8RR5 - chain A; structure by X-ray diffraction, 2.80 A resolution.

# Chain A
Name: Nucleotidyl transferase AbiEii/AbiGii toxin family protein
Source organism: Mycobacterium tuberculosis H37Rv
UniProt: L7N686 (L7N686_MYCTU); numbering as in UniProt (aligned over 2-197)
Sequence (196 residues; numbered 2 to 197; the number before each row is that of its first residue):
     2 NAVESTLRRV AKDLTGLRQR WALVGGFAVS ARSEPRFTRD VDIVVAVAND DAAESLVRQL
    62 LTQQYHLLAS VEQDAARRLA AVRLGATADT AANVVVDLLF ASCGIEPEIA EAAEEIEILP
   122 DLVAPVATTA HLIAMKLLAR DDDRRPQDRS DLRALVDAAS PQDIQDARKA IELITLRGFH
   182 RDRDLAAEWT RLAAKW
Disordered / not traced: 88-94, 142-150, 194-197
Modified / non-standard residues: T39 (phosphothreonine; TPO)
Reported in the primary citation:
  - post-translational modification sites: T39
  - conformationally variable residues (loop rearrangement, order/disorder transition, side-chain flip): R37, F38, T39, D142 to R150
  - mutagenesis - D41A, K137A: abolished catalytic activity
  - mutagenesis - D152A: unchanged catalytic activity
  - mutagenesis - D41A, K137A: abolished binding to NTPs
  - mutagenesis - T39A, D152A: unchanged binding to NTP
  - mutagenesis - T39A: decreased catalytic activity
  - catalytic residues: T39, D41 (from molecular simulation)

# Summary
From the paper: catalytic residues T39 and D41; D41A and K137A abolish catalytic activity; 4 substitutions
were tested in all.
Chain A is Nucleotidyl transferase AbiEii/AbiGii toxin family protein (Mycobacterium tuberculosis H37Rv); the
structure, MenT1 toxin (rv0078a) from Mycobacterium tuberculosis H37Rv, phosphorylated at T39, was determined
by X-ray diffraction, deposited together with 8RR6.
